Entry 6DX0 (X-ray diffraction, 2.90 A resolution); this record covers chains A and B of the 4 polymer chains in the assembly.

[Chain A]
Protein: Hermes transposase
Source organism: Musca domestica
UniProtKB: Q25438 (Q25438_MUSDO); residue numbers follow UniProt; this construct covers 80-470, 491-612
Sequence (517 residues; each row starts with the number of its first residue; note: 20 numbers in that range are skipped by the numbering (no residue carries them; nothing is unmodelled there)):
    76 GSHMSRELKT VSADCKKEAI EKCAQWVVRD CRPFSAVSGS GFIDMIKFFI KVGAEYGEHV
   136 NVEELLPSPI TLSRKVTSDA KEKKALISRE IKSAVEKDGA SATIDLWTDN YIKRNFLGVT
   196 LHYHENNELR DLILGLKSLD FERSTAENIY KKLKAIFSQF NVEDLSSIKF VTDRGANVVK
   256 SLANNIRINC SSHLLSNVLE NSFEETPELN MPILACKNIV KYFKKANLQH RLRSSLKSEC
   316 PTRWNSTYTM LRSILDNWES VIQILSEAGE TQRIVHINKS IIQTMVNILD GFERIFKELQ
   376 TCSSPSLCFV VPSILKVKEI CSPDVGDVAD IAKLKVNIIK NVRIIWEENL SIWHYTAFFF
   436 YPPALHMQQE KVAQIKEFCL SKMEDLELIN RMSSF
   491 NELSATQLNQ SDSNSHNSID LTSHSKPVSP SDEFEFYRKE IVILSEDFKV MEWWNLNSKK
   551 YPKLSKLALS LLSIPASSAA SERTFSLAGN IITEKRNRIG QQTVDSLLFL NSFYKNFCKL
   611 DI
Not modelled in the structure: 76-80, 491-516, 610-612
Construct notes: expression tag (76-79); conflict Gly128 (Lys in Q25438); engineered mutation Ser519 (Cys in Q25438)
Ion coordination: Na+: Asp180 (shared with 1 residue of chain C; 1 residue of chain D)
What the authors report for this chain:
  - catalytic residues: Asp180, Asp248, Glu572 (citing earlier work)
  - mutagenesis - H268A, H268F, H268Q, H268W, H268Y: abolished catalytic activity

[Chain B]
Molecule: 16-nt DNA strand
Sequence (16 nucleotides; numbered 1 to 16; the number before each row is that of its first residue):
     1 AGAGAACAAC AACAAG

[Chain A / chain B interface]
Pairs across the interface (16):
  Pro108(A) - DA5(B)  phosphate contact
  Pro108(A) - DA6(B)  phosphate contact
  Phe109(A) - DA6(B)  hydrogen bond to the phosphate
  Phe109(A) - DC7(B)  phosphate contact
  Ser110(A) - DA5(B)  sugar contact
  Ser110(A) - DA6(B)  hydrogen bond to the phosphate
  Lys372(A) - DA1(B)  hydrogen bond to the base
  Gln375(A) - DA1(B)  sugar contact
  Thr376(A) - DA1(B)  hydrogen bond to the phosphate
  Thr376(A) - DG2(B)  phosphate contact
  Cys377(A) - DG2(B)  hydrogen bond to the phosphate
  Ser378(A) - DG2(B)  hydrogen bond to the phosphate
  Arg573(A) - DA1(B)  hydrogen bond to the base
  Arg573(A) - DG2(B)  sugar contact
  Ser576(A) - DG2(B)  hydrogen bond to the base
  Lys605(A) - DA3(B)  salt bridge to the phosphate

[Overview]
11 residues of chain A face 6 of chain B across their interface; the contacts include 8 hydrogen bonds and 1
salt bridge. Polar contacts include Lys372(A)-DA1(B), Arg573(A)-DA1(B) and Ser576(A)-DG2(B). From the paper:
catalytic residues Asp180(A), Asp248(A) and Glu572(A); H268A, H268F and H268Q of chain A, among others,
abolish catalytic activity; 5 substitutions were tested in all.
Chain A is Hermes transposase (Musca domestica) and chain B is a 16-nt DNA strand; the structure, Hermes
transposase deletion dimer complex with (A/T) DNA, was determined by X-ray diffraction (same publication as
6DWW, 6DWY and 6DWZ).
